Entry 7PF4 (electron microscopy, 4.00 A resolution); this record covers chains Q and J of the 10 polymer chains in the assembly.

== Chain Q ==
Protein: Histone H2A type 1-B/E
Source organism: Homo sapiens
UniProt: P04908 (H2A1B_HUMAN); residues 0-129 here correspond to UniProt positions 1-130 (UniProt number = residue number + 1)
Sequence (147 residues; row label = number of the first residue in the row; numbers below 1 keep their minus sign (His-17 is residue -17)):
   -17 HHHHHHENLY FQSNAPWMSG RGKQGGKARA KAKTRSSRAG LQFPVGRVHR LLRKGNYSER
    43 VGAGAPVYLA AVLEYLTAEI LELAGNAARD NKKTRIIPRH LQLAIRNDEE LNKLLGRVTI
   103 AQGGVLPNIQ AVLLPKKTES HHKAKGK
Unresolved in the structure: -17 to 9, 119-129
Differences from the reference sequence: expression tag (-17 to -1)
Curated features (UniProtKB/Swiss-Prot):
  - modified residue: Ser1 (N-acetylserine), Arg3 (Citrulline), Lys5 (N6-(2-hydroxyisobutyryl)lysine), Lys9 (N6-(2-hydroxyisobutyryl)lysine), Lys13 (N6-(beta-hydroxybutyryl)lysine), Lys36 (N6-(2-hydroxyisobutyryl)lysine), Lys74 (N6-(2-hydroxyisobutyryl)lysine), Lys75 (N6-(2-hydroxyisobutyryl)lysine), Lys95 (N6-(2-hydroxyisobutyryl)lysine), Gln104 (N5-methylglutamine), Lys118 (N6-(2-hydroxyisobutyryl)lysine), Lys119 (N6-crotonyllysine), Thr120 (Phosphothreonine), Lys125 (N6-crotonyllysine)
  - cross-link (Glycyl lysine isopeptide (Lys-Gly)): Lys13 (interchain with G-Cter in ubiquitin), Lys15 (interchain with G-Cter in ubiquitin), Lys119 (interchain with G-Cter in ubiquitin)

== Chain J ==
Molecule: 167-nt DNA strand
Source organism: synthetic construct
Sequence (167 nucleotides; each row starts with the number of its first residue):
   198 TACTTACATG ACAGGATGTA TATATCTGAC ACGTGCCTGG AGACTAGGGA GTAATCCCCT
   258 TGGCGGTTAA AACGCGGGGG ACAGCGCGTA CGTGCGTTTA AGCGGTGCTA GAGCTGTCTA
   318 CGACCAATTG AGCGGCCTCG GCACCGGGAT TCTCCAGGCG GCCAGTG

== How chain Q and chain J interact ==
Pairs across the interface (17):
  Ala12(Q) - DG239(J)  phosphate contact
  Ala12(Q) - DA240(J)  phosphate contact
  Lys13(Q) - DG239(J)  phosphate contact
  Ala14(Q) - DG239(J)  phosphate contact
  Lys15(Q) - DA238(J)  sugar contact
  Lys15(Q) - DG239(J)  hydrogen bond to the phosphate
  Thr16(Q) - DA238(J)  phosphate contact
  Arg17(Q) - DA238(J)  hydrogen bond to the phosphate
  Arg20(Q) - DG239(J)  salt bridge to the phosphate
  Gly28(Q) - DG237(J)  phosphate contact
  Gly28(Q) - DA238(J)  phosphate contact
  Arg29(Q) - DG237(J)  phosphate contact
  Arg32(Q) - DG236(J)  sugar contact
  Arg32(Q) - DG237(J)  salt bridge to the phosphate
  Arg42(Q) - DG246(J)  salt bridge to the phosphate
  Arg77(Q) - DC227(J)  phosphate contact
  Arg77(Q) - DA228(J)  phosphate contact
Other interface residues (no listed pair), chain Q (13 interface residues in all): Ser18

== Summary ==
13 residues of chain Q face 8 of chain J across their interface, with 2 hydrogen bonds and 3 salt bridges.
Polar contacts include Lys15(Q)-DG239(J), Arg17(Q)-DA238(J) and Arg20(Q)-DG239(J).
Chain Q is Histone H2A type 1-B/E (Homo sapiens) and chain J is a 167-nt DNA strand (synthetic construct); the
structure, Nucleosome 3 of the 4x187 nucleosome array containing H1, was determined by electron microscopy,
deposited together with 7PET, 7PEU, 7PEV, 7PEW, 7PEX, 7PEY and 16 further entries.
